Entry 4RQ8 (X-ray diffraction, 2.00 A resolution); this record covers chains A and T of the 4 polymer chains in the assembly.

[Chain A]
Name: DNA polymerase beta
Organism: Homo sapiens
Notes: EC 2.7.7.7, 4.2.99.-
UniProt: P06746 (DPOLB_HUMAN); residue numbers follow UniProt; this construct covers 1-335
Chain sequence (343 residues; row label = number of the first residue in the row; numbers below 1 keep their minus sign (Met-1 is residue -1)):
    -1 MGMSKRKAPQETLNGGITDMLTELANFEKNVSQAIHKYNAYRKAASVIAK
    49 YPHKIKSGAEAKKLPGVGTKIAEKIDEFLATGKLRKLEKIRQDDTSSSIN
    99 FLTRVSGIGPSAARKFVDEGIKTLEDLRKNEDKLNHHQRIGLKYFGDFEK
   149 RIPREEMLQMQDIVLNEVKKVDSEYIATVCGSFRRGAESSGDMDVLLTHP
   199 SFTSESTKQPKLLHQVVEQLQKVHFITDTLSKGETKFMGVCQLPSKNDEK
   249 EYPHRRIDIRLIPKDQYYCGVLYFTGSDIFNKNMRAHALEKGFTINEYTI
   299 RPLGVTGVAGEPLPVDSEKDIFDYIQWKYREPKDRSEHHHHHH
Not modelled in the structure: -1 to 8
Differences from the reference sequence: expression tag (-1 to 0, 336-341)
Metal / ion sites: Mn2+ site 1: Lys48, His336, His338; Na+ site 1: Lys60, Leu62, Val65 (shared with 1 residue of chain D); Na+ site 2: Thr101, Val103, Ile106 (shared with 1 residue of chain P); Na+ site 3 near Asp145 (its only coordinating residue here); Na+ site 4 near Asp160 (its only coordinating residue here); Mn2+ site 2: Asp190, Asp192, Asp256 (shared with 2 residues of chain P); Mn2+ site 3: Asp190, Asp192 (together with pyrophosphate) (shared with 1 residue of chain P); Na+ site 5 near Glu288 (its only coordinating residue here); Mn2+ site 4 near Asp321 (its only coordinating residue here); Mn2+ site 5: His337, His339
Residues lining bound ligands: pyrophosphate (PPV): Arg149, Gly179, Ser180, Arg183, Ser188, Gly189, Asp190, Asp192, Ser275

[Chain T]
Molecule: 16-nt DNA strand
Sequence (16 nucleotides; row label = number of the first residue in the row):
     1 CCGACGGCGCATCAGC
Modified residues: 8OG (8-oxo-2'-deoxy-guanosine-5'-monophosphate) at position 6
Metal / ion sites: Na+ near DA11 (its only coordinating residue here)

[How chain A and chain T interact]
Residue-residue contacts (29; chain A residue first):
  His34(A) with DC5(T), hydrogen bond to the base
  Ser229(A) with DC10(T), phosphate contact; DA11(T), phosphate contact
  Lys230(A) with DC10(T), phosphate contact; DA11(T), hydrogen bond to the phosphate
  Gly231(A) with DC10(T), phosphate contact
  Glu232(A) with DC10(T), hydrogen bond to the phosphate
  Thr233(A) with DG9(T), phosphate contact; DC10(T), hydrogen bond to the phosphate
  Lys234(A) with DG9(T), phosphate contact; DC10(T), hydrogen bond to the phosphate
  Arg258(A) with DG9(T), sugar contact
  Tyr271(A) with DG7(T), base contact
  Lys280(A) with DC5(T), phosphate contact; 8OG_6(T), salt bridge to the phosphate
  Arg283(A) with 8OG_6(T), base contact; DG7(T), hydrogen bond to the sugar
  Ala284(A) with 8OG_6(T), phosphate contact
  Leu287(A) with DC5(T), phosphate contact; 8OG_6(T), phosphate contact; DG7(T), phosphate contact
  Thr292(A) with DG7(T), hydrogen bond to the phosphate
  Ile293(A) with DG7(T), sugar contact
  Asn294(A) with DG7(T), phosphate contact; DC8(T), hydrogen bond to the phosphate
  Glu295(A) with DC8(T), sugar contact
  Tyr296(A) with DC8(T), phosphate contact; DG9(T), hydrogen bond to the phosphate
  Arg299(A) with DC8(T), salt bridge to the phosphate
Other interface residues (no listed pair), chain A (20 interface residues in all): Asn37

[Summary]
20 residues of chain A and 7 residues of chain T are in contact, with 9 hydrogen bonds and 2 salt bridges.
Among the polar pairs are His34(A)-DC5(T), Arg283(A)-DG7(T) and Lys230(A)-DA11(T). Chain A binds
pyrophosphate. Lys48(A), His336(A) and His338(A) form the Mn2+ site 1.
Chain A is DNA polymerase beta (Homo sapiens) and chain T is a 16-nt DNA strand; the structure, Human DNA
Polymerase Beta With Gapped DNA Containing an 8-oxo-7,8-dihydro-Guanine(8-oxoG) and dATP soaked with MnCl2 for
..., was determined by X-ray diffraction, deposited together with 4RPX, 4RPY, 4RPZ, 4RQ0, 4RQ1, 4RQ2 and 5
further entries.
